2CAX - chains B and U of the 8 polymer chains in the assembly; structure by X-ray diffraction, 2.90 A resolution.

== Chain B ==
Protein: Orf omega
Organism: Streptococcus pyogenes
Notes: fragment: ribbon-helix-helix domain, residues 20-71
UniProtKB: Q57468 (Q57468_STRPY); numbering as in UniProt (aligned over 20-71)
Sequence (53 residues; row label = number of the first residue in the row):
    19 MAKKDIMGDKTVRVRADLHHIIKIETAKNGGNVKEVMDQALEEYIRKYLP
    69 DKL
Disordered / not traced: 19-21
Sequence notes: expression tag (19)
From the paper describing this entry:
  - mutagenesis - T29A (100-fold): decreased binding to PcopS

== Chain U ==
Molecule: 18-nt DNA strand
Sequence (18 nucleotides; numbered 1 to 18; the number before each row is that of its first residue):
     1 GAATCACAAGTCACAAGC

== Chain B / chain U interface ==
Residue-residue contacts (8; chain B residue first):
  Thr29(B) with DC5(U), base contact
  His37(B) with DT4(U), salt bridge to the phosphate
  Lys41(B) with DT4(U), salt bridge to the phosphate
  Asn50(B) with DA2(U), phosphate contact; DA3(U), phosphate contact
  Val51(B) with DA3(U), hydrogen bond to the phosphate
  Lys52(B) with DA2(U), phosphate contact; DA3(U), hydrogen bond to the phosphate
Also at the interface, not in a pair above, chain B (7 interface residues in all): Asp27

== Overview ==
The interface between chain B and chain U involves 7 residues on one side and 4 on the other, with 2 hydrogen
bonds and 2 salt bridges. Polar pairs include Val51(B)-DA3(U), Lys52(B)-DA3(U) and His37(B)-DT4(U). The paper
reports that T29A of chain B reduces binding to PcopS.
Here chain B is Orf omega (Streptococcus pyogenes) and chain U is an 18-nt DNA strand. Entry 2CAX (Structural
basis for cooperative binding of ribbon-helix-helix repressor omega to mutated direct DNA heptad repeats) was
determined by X-ray diffraction (same publication as 2BNW and 2BNZ).
